Entry 2KZM (X-ray diffraction, 2.60 A resolution); this record covers chains B and A.

Chain B:
Molecule: 8-nt DNA strand
Sequence (8 nucleotides; row label = number of the first residue in the row):
  1001 GCTTACGC
Disordered / not traced: 1001-1005
Ion coordination: Mn2+: DG1007, DC1008 (shared with Asp355(A) of chain A); Zn2+: DC1008 (shared with Asp355(A), Glu357(A), Asp501(A) of chain A)

Chain A:
Molecule: Protein (DNA polymerase I)
From: Escherichia coli
Notes: EC 2.7.7.7; fragment: klenow fragment, large fragment
UniProt: P00582 (DPO1_ECOLI); numbering as in UniProt (aligned over 324-928)
Sequence (605 residues; numbered 324 to 928; the number before each row is that of its first residue):
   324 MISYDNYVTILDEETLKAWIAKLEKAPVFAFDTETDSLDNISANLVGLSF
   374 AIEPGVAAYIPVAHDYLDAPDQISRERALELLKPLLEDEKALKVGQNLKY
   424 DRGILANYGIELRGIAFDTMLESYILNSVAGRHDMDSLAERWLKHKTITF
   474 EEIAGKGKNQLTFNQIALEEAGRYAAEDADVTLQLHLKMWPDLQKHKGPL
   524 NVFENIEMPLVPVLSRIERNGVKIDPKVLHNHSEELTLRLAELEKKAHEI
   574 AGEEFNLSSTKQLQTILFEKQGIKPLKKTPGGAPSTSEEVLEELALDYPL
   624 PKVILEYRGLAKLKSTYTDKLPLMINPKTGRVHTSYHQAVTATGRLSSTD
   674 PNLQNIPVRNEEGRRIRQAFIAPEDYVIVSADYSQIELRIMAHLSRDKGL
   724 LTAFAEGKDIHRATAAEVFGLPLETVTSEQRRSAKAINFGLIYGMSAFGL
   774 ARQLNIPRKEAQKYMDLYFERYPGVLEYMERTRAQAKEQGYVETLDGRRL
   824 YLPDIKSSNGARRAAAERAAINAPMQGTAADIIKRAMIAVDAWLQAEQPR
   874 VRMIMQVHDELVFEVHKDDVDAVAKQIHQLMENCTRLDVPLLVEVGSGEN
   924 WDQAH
Disordered / not traced: 603-606
Sequence notes: engineered mutation Met324 (Val in P00582)
Ion coordination: Mn2+: Asp355 (shared with DG1007(B), DC1008(B) of chain B); Zn2+: Asp355, Glu357, Asp501 (shared with DC1008(B) of chain B)

Interface between chain B and chain A:
Contacting residue pairs - 15 pairs, chain B then chain A:
  DG1007(B) with Leu361(A), base contact; Gln419(A), hydrogen bond to the phosphate; Asn420(A), hydrogen bond to the sugar; Asp457(A), phosphate contact; Met458(A), hydrogen bond to the phosphate
  DC1008(B) with Asp355(A), phosphate contact; Thr356(A), sugar contact; Glu357(A), phosphate contact; Thr358(A), hydrogen bond to the phosphate; Leu361(A), base contact; Tyr423(A), hydrogen bond to the sugar; Phe473(A), stacking on the base; Phe486(A), phosphate contact; Tyr497(A), hydrogen bond to the phosphate; Asp501(A), phosphate contact
Other interface residues (no listed pair), chain B (3 interface residues in all): DC1006
Other interface residues (no listed pair), chain A (16 interface residues in all): Ser360, Glu474

Summary:
3 residues of chain B and 16 residues of chain A are in contact, with 6 hydrogen bonds and 1 aromatic stacking
contact. Among the polar pairs are DG1007(B)-Asn420(A), DC1008(B)-Tyr423(A) and DG1007(B)-Gln419(A). The Mn2+
site is built by Asp355(A), DG1007(B) and DC1008(B).
Chain B is an 8-nt DNA strand and chain A is Protein (DNA polymerase I) (Escherichia coli); the structure,
Klenow fragment with normal substrate and zinc and manganese, was determined by X-ray diffraction, deposited
together with 2KZZ, 2KFN and 2KFZ.
